6KOC - chains A and C of the 4 polymer chains in the assembly; structure by X-ray diffraction, 3.80 A resolution.

== Chain A ==
Molecule: AA3-600 quinol oxidase subunit I
From: Bacillus subtilis
UniProt: A0A063X8D0 (A0A063X8D0_BACIU); residues 1-649 here = UniProt positions 1-649
Chain sequence (649 residues; each row starts with the number of its first residue):
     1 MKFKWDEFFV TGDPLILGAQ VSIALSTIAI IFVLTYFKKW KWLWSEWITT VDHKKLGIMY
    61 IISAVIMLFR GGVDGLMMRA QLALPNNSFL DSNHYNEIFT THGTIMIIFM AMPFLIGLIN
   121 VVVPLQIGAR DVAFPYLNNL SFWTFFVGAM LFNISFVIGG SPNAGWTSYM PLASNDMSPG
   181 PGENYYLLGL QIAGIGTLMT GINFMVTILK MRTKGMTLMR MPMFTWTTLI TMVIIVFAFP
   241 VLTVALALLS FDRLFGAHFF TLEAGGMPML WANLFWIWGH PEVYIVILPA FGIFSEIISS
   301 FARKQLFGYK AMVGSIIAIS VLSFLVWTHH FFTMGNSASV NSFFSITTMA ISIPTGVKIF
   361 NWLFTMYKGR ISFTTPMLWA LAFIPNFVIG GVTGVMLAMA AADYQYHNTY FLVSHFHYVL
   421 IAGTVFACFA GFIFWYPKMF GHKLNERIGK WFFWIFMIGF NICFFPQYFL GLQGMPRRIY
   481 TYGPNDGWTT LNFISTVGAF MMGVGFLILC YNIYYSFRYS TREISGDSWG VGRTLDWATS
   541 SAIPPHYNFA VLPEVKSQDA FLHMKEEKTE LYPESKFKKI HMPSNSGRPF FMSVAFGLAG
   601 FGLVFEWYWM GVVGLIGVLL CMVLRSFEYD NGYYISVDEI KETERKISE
Unresolved in the structure: 1-13, 517-529, 634-649
Ion coordination: heme a Fe: His102, His417; Cu ion: His280, His329, His330
Small-molecule neighbours:
  - heme a (HEA), molecule 1: Leu68, Phe69, Gly72, Val73, Gly75, Leu76, Met78, Arg79, Leu82, Tyr95, Phe99, Thr100, His102, Gly103, Met106, Ile107, Met110, Gly165, Trp166, Tyr410, Val413, Phe416, His417, Leu420, Ile421, Val425, Phe456, Cys463, Phe464, Gln467, Arg477, Arg478, Ile479, Ala499, Met502, Gly503, Phe506
  - heme a (HEA), molecule 2: Trp166, Thr167, Trp276, Val283, Tyr284, Ile287, His329, His330, Phe331, Thr348, Ile351, Ser352, Ile353, Thr355, Gly356, Ile359, Phe360, Phe387, Val388, Gly391, Val392, Gly394, Val395, Leu397, Ala398, Asp403, His407, Asn408, Leu412, His415, Phe416, Val419, Leu420, Arg477
  - 2-heptyl-3-iodanyl-1-oxidanyl-quinolin-4-one (IHQ): Ile16, Leu17, Gln20, Arg70, Val73, Asp74, Met77, His94, Glu97, Ile98, Thr101, Phe156, Ser161
Reported in the primary citation:
  - binding site for 2-heptyl-3-iodanyl-1-oxidanyl-quinolin-4-one: Arg70, Asp74, His94, Glu97
  - conformationally variable residues (side-chain flip): His94
  - mutagenesis - H94F: decreased catalytic activity on DMNH2
  - mutagenesis - D74H, D74N, H94D: decreased catalytic activity
  - mutagenesis - R70H, H94D, H94F, E97Q: increased catalytic activity on 30 muM HQNO

== Chain C ==
Molecule: AA3-600 quinol oxidase subunit IIII
From: Bacillus subtilis
UniProt: A0A063X6N5 (A0A063X6N5_BACIU); residues 1-204 here = UniProt positions 1-204
Chain sequence (204 residues; numbered 1 to 204; the number before each row is that of its first residue):
     1 MEHAEHGNSN APMEYQSETG RLNILGFWIF LGAEIVLFST LFATFFVLKN RTAGGVLPDE
    61 LFEVNLVMIM TFLLLISSFT CGIAVHEMRR GSLKGVVIWT IITLLLGAGF VGCEINEFVH
   121 YVHEGAALST SAFWSGFFVL LGTHGTHVTI GIFWITGILI QLKKRGLTPQ TSSKIFISSL
   181 YWHFLDVVWI FIFTGVYLMG LGGL
Unresolved in the structure: 1-19, 198-204

== Chain A / chain C interface ==
Residue-residue contacts - 54 pairs, chain A then chain C:
  Ala133(A) - Leu22(C)  hydrophobic
  Phe134(A) - Asn23(C)
  Phe134(A) - Gly26(C)
  Leu137(A) - Phe27(C)  hydrophobic
  Ile202(A) - Gly26(C)
  Ile202(A) - Ile29(C)
  Ile202(A) - Phe30(C)  hydrophobic
  Met205(A) - Ile29(C)  hydrophobic
  Val206(A) - Leu22(C)  hydrophobic
  Val206(A) - Gly26(C)
  Val206(A) - Ile29(C)  hydrophobic
  Lys210(A) - Leu25(C)
  Met211(A) - Leu22(C)  hydrophobic
  Val236(A) - Ile29(C)
  Val236(A) - Ala33(C)
  Phe237(A) - Gly32(C)
  Phe237(A) - Val36(C)
  Pro240(A) - Ala33(C)
  Pro240(A) - Leu37(C)
  Val241(A) - Val36(C)  hydrophobic
  Val241(A) - Thr40(C)
  Val244(A) - Leu37(C)  hydrophobic
  Val244(A) - Thr40(C)
  Val244(A) - Leu41(C)  hydrophobic
  Leu248(A) - Thr44(C)
  Leu248(A) - Val139(C)  hydrophobic
  Phe251(A) - Val139(C)  hydrophobic
  Gly256(A) - Leu128(C)
  Ala257(A) - Leu128(C)  hydrophobic
  His258(A) - Leu128(C)
  His258(A) - Ser129(C)
  His258(A) - Ala132(C)
  His258(A) - Ser135(C)  hydrogen bond (backbone-side chain)
  Phe259(A) - Thr44(C)
  Phe259(A) - Leu48(C)
  Phe259(A) - Ser135(C)
  Phe259(A) - Gly136(C)
  Phe259(A) - Val139(C)  hydrophobic
  Gly265(A) - Arg51(C)  hydrogen bond (backbone-side chain)
  Gly266(A) - Arg51(C)
  Gly266(A) - Ala132(C)
  Met267(A) - Val47(C)
  Met267(A) - Leu48(C)  hydrophobic
  Met267(A) - Arg51(C)  hydrogen bond
  Leu270(A) - Thr44(C)
  Leu270(A) - Val47(C)  hydrophobic
  Leu270(A) - Leu48(C)  hydrophobic
  Leu274(A) - Thr40(C)
  Leu274(A) - Thr44(C)
  Met622(A) - Ile150(C)  hydrophobic
  Tyr629(A) - Phe27(C)
  Tyr629(A) - Trp154(C)
  Tyr629(A) - Lys174(C)
  Tyr629(A) - Ile177(C)
Also at the interface, not in a pair above, chain A (29 interface residues in all): Leu198, Thr243, Phe255
Also at the interface, not in a pair above, chain C (30 interface residues in all): Asn50, Ser131, Gly157

== Overview ==
29 residues of chain A and 30 residues of chain C are in contact, with 3 hydrogen bonds. Polar contacts
include His258(A)-Ser135(C), Gly265(A)-Arg51(C) and Met267(A)-Arg51(C). The paper reports a binding site for
2-heptyl-3-iodanyl-1-oxidanyl-quinolin-4-one at Arg70(A), Asp74(A) and His94(A) among others; R70H, H94D and
H94F of chain A, among others, increase catalytic activity on 30 muM HQNO; 6 substitutions were tested in all.
Chain A is AA3-600 quinol oxidase subunit I and chain C is AA3-600 quinol oxidase subunit IIII, both from
Bacillus subtilis; the structure, X-ray Structure of the proton-pumping cytochrome aa3-600 menaquinol oxidase
from Bacillus subtilis complexed with 3-iodo-N-oxo-2-heptyl-4-hydroxyquinoline, was determined by X-ray
diffraction (same publication as 6KOB and 6KOE).
